PDB entry 8EUE | electron microscopy, 3.48 A resolution | chains E and I of the 10 polymer chains in the assembly

Chain E:
Molecule: Histone H3.2
UniProtKB: A0A310TTQ1 (A0A310TTQ1_XENLA); residue numbers follow UniProt; this construct covers 1-136
Chain sequence (136 residues; numbered 1 to 136; the number before each row is that of its first residue):
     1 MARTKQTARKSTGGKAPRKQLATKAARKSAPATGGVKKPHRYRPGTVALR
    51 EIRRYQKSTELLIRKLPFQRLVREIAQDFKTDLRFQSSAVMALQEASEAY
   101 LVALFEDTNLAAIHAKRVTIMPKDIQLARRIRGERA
Unresolved in the structure: 1-36
Sequence notes: conflict Ala111 (Cys in A0A310TTQ1)

Chain I:
Molecule: 227-nt DNA strand
Sequence (227 nucleotides; row label = number of the first residue in the row; numbers below 1 keep their minus sign (DC-73 is residue -73)):
   -73 CTGGAGAATCCCGGTGCCGAGGCCGCTCAATTGGTCGTAGACAGCTCTAG
   -23 CACCGCTTAAACGCACGTACGCGCTGTCCCCCGCGTTTTAACCGCCAAGG
    27 GGATTACTCCCTAGTCTCCAGGCACGTGTCAGATATATACATCCTGTGCA
    77 TGTATTGAACAGCGACCTTGCCGGTGCCAGTCGGATAGTGTTCCGAGCTC
   127 CCACTCTAGAGGATCCCCGGGTACCGA
Unresolved in the structure: -73, 73-153

Chain E / chain I interface:
Pairs across the interface (18; chain E residue first):
  Lys37(E) with DT71(I), salt bridge to the phosphate
  His40(E) with DC70(I), sugar contact
  Arg41(E) with DC70(I), sugar contact
  Tyr42(E) with DC70(I), phosphate contact
  Arg43(E) with DC70(I), hydrogen bond to the phosphate; DT71(I), salt bridge to the phosphate
  Thr46(E) with DC70(I), hydrogen bond to the phosphate
  Arg73(E) with DC-23(I), salt bridge to the phosphate
  Arg84(E) with DC-23(I), salt bridge to the phosphate; DA-22(I), salt bridge to the phosphate
  Phe85(E) with DG-24(I), sugar contact; DC-23(I), hydrogen bond to the phosphate
  Gln86(E) with DG-24(I), phosphate contact
  Ser87(E) with DG-24(I), phosphate contact
  Arg117(E) with DG-3(I), salt bridge to the phosphate
  Val118(E) with DG-3(I), hydrogen bond to the phosphate
  Thr119(E) with DC-4(I), phosphate contact; DG-3(I), hydrogen bond to the phosphate
Other interface residues (no listed pair), chain E (16 interface residues in all): Pro44, Arg64
Other interface residues (no listed pair), chain I (12 interface residues in all): DA-14, DC-8, DA-5, DC-2, DC69

In short:
The interface between chain E and chain I involves 16 residues on one side and 12 on the other; the contacts
include 5 hydrogen bonds and 6 salt bridges. Polar pairs include Arg43(E)-DC70(I), Thr46(E)-DC70(I) and
Phe85(E)-DC-23(I).
Chain E is Histone H3.2 and chain I is a 227-nt DNA strand; the structure, Class1 of the INO80-Nucleosome
complex, was determined by electron microscopy together with 8ETS, 8ETT, 8ETU, 8ETV, 8ETW, 8EU9, 8EUF and 8EUJ
from the same study.
